Entry 3OVB (X-ray diffraction, 1.95 A resolution); this record covers chains A and B of the 4 polymer chains in the assembly.

[Chain A (and B)]
Molecule: CCA-Adding Enzyme
Organism: Archaeoglobus fulgidus
Notes: EC 2.7.7.25, 2.7.7.21; chain B of this document is another copy of the same molecule, construct and numbering; everything in this record applies to it too
UniProtKB: O28126 (CCA_ARCFU); numbering as in UniProt (aligned over 1-437)
Chain sequence (441 residues; numbered 1 to 441; the number before each row is that of its first residue):
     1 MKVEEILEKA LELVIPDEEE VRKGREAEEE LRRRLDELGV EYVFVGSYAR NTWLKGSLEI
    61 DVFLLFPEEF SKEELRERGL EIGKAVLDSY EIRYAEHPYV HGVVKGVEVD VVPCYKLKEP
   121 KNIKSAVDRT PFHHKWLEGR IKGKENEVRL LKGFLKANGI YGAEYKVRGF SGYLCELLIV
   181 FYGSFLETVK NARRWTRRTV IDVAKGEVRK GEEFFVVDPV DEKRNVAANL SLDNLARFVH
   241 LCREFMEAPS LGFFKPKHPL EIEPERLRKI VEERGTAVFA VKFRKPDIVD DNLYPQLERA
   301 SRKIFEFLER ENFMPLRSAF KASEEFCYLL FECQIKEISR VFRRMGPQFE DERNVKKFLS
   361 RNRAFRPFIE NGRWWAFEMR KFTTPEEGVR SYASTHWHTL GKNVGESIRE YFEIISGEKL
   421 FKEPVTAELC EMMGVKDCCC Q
Sequence notes: expression tag (438-441)
Metal / ion sites: Mg2+: Glu-59 (together with ATP) (shared with 1 residue of chain C)
Small-molecule neighbours: ATP / pyrophosphate: Gly-46, Ser-47, Arg-50, Thr-52, Trp-53, Glu-59, Asp-61, Thr-130, His-133, Lys-152, Tyr-161, Ala-163, Ser-171, Gly-172, Tyr-173, Glu-176, Arg-224, Val-226
Curated features (UniProtKB/Swiss-Prot):
  - binding site (ATP): Ser-47, Arg-50, His-133, Lys-152, Tyr-161
  - binding site (CTP): Ser-47, Arg-50, His-133, Lys-152, Tyr-161
  - binding site (Mg(2+)): Glu-59, Asp-61, Asp-110
  - mutagenesis: Arg-50 (R50A: High decrease in both AMP and CMP incorporation), Asp-110 (D110A: High decrease in both AMP and CMP incorporation), His-133 (H133A: No decrease in both AMP and CMP incorporation), Arg-299 to Arg-302 (Does not affect the CCA tRNA nucleotidyltransferase activity, while the CCACCA tRNA nucleotidyltransferase activity is strongly reduced)
Reported in the primary citation:
  - binding site for the ligand ATP: Arg-50, His-133, Arg-224

[How chain A and chain B interact]
Residue-residue contacts - 109 pairs, chain A then chain B:
  Trp-195(A) / Phe-349(B)
  Thr-196(A) / Glu-350(B)
  Arg-197(A) / Gln-348(B)
  Arg-197(A) / Phe-349(B)
  Arg-197(A) / Glu-350(B)  salt bridge
  Arg-197(A) / Gly-372(B)  hydrogen bond (side chain-backbone)
  Leu-232(A) / Phe-349(B)  hydrophobic
  Leu-232(A) / Asn-371(B)
  Leu-232(A) / Gly-372(B)
  Asp-233(A) / Ile-369(B)
  Asp-233(A) / Glu-370(B)
  Asp-233(A) / Asn-371(B)  hydrogen bond (side chain-backbone)
  Asp-233(A) / Gly-372(B)  hydrogen bond (side chain-backbone)
  Ala-236(A) / Phe-349(B)  hydrophobic
  Ala-236(A) / Ile-369(B)  hydrophobic
  Arg-237(A) / Ile-369(B)  hydrogen bond (side chain-backbone)
  Val-239(A) / Phe-349(B)  hydrophobic
  His-240(A) / Leu-359(B)
  His-240(A) / Trp-374(B)
  Arg-243(A) / Phe-349(B)  hydrogen bond (side chain-backbone)
  Arg-243(A) / Glu-350(B)  hydrogen bond (side chain-backbone)
  Arg-243(A) / Glu-352(B)  salt bridge
  Glu-273(A) / Arg-340(B)
  Glu-273(A) / Met-379(B)
  Arg-274(A) / Ser-339(B)
  Arg-274(A) / Arg-340(B)  hydrogen bond (backbone-backbone)
  Arg-274(A) / Val-341(B)  hydrogen bond (backbone-backbone)
  Arg-274(A) / Phe-365(B)
  Arg-274(A) / Phe-377(B)
  Gly-275(A) / Ser-339(B)
  Thr-276(A) / Ser-339(B)
  Thr-276(A) / Val-341(B)
  Asn-312(A) / Met-314(B)
  Met-314(A) / Asn-312(B)
  Leu-316(A) / Val-341(B)  hydrophobic
  Leu-316(A) / Arg-343(B)  hydrogen bond (backbone-side chain)
  Arg-317(A) / Phe-368(B)
  Arg-317(A) / Phe-377(B)
  Gln-334(A) / Ile-338(B)
  Gln-334(A) / Ser-339(B)  hydrogen bond (backbone-backbone)
  Gln-334(A) / Val-341(B)
  Gln-334(A) / Phe-342(B)
  Gln-334(A) / Arg-380(B)
  Ile-335(A) / Ile-335(B)  hydrophobic
  Ile-335(A) / Ile-338(B)  hydrophobic
  Lys-336(A) / Glu-337(B)  salt bridge
  Ile-338(A) / Met-314(B)  hydrophobic
  Ile-338(A) / Gln-334(B)
  Ile-338(A) / Ile-335(B)  hydrophobic
  Ser-339(A) / Arg-274(B)
  Ser-339(A) / Gly-275(B)
  Ser-339(A) / Thr-276(B)
  Ser-339(A) / Gln-334(B)  hydrogen bond (backbone-backbone)
  Arg-340(A) / Glu-273(B)
  Arg-340(A) / Arg-274(B)  hydrogen bond (backbone-backbone)
  Val-341(A) / Arg-274(B)  hydrogen bond (backbone-backbone)
  Val-341(A) / Gln-334(B)  hydrogen bond (backbone-side chain)
  Phe-342(A) / Gln-334(B)
  Arg-343(A) / Leu-316(B)  hydrogen bond (side chain-backbone)
  Arg-343(A) / Arg-317(B)
  Gln-348(A) / Arg-197(B)
  Phe-349(A) / Trp-195(B)
  Phe-349(A) / Arg-197(B)
  Phe-349(A) / Leu-235(B)  hydrophobic
  Phe-349(A) / Ala-236(B)  hydrophobic
  Phe-349(A) / Val-239(B)  hydrophobic
  Phe-349(A) / Arg-243(B)  hydrogen bond (backbone-side chain)
  Glu-350(A) / Thr-196(B)
  Glu-350(A) / Arg-197(B)  salt bridge
  Glu-350(A) / Arg-243(B)  hydrogen bond (backbone-side chain)
  Glu-352(A) / Arg-243(B)  salt bridge
  Leu-359(A) / His-240(B)
  Asn-362(A) / Lys-436(B)
  Arg-363(A) / Lys-436(B)  hydrogen bond (backbone-side chain)
  Ala-364(A) / Lys-436(B)
  Phe-365(A) / Ile-270(B)  hydrophobic
  Phe-365(A) / Arg-274(B)
  Phe-365(A) / Met-433(B)
  Phe-365(A) / Gly-434(B)
  Arg-366(A) / Gly-434(B)  hydrogen bond (backbone-backbone)
  Arg-366(A) / Val-435(B)
  Arg-366(A) / Lys-436(B)
  Arg-366(A) / Asp-437(B)
  Phe-368(A) / Arg-317(B)
  Ile-369(A) / Asp-233(B)
  Ile-369(A) / Ala-236(B)  hydrophobic
  Ile-369(A) / Arg-237(B)  hydrogen bond (backbone-side chain)
  Glu-370(A) / Asp-233(B)
  Asn-371(A) / Leu-232(B)
  Asn-371(A) / Asp-233(B)  hydrogen bond (backbone-side chain)
  Gly-372(A) / Arg-197(B)  hydrogen bond (backbone-side chain)
  Gly-372(A) / Leu-232(B)
  Gly-372(A) / Asp-233(B)  hydrogen bond (backbone-side chain)
  Trp-374(A) / His-240(B)
  Phe-377(A) / Arg-274(B)
  Phe-377(A) / Arg-317(B)
  Phe-377(A) / Met-432(B)
  Phe-377(A) / Met-433(B)
  Met-379(A) / Glu-273(B)
  Arg-380(A) / Gln-334(B)
  Met-432(A) / Phe-377(B)
  Met-433(A) / Phe-365(B)
  Met-433(A) / Phe-377(B)
  Gly-434(A) / Phe-365(B)
  Gly-434(A) / Arg-366(B)  hydrogen bond (backbone-backbone)
  Val-435(A) / Arg-366(B)
  Lys-436(A) / Arg-363(B)  hydrogen bond (side chain-backbone)
  Lys-436(A) / Ala-364(B)
  Lys-436(A) / Arg-366(B)
Other interface residues (no listed pair), chain A (57 interface residues in all): Arg-193, Leu-235, Glu-247, Ile-270, Glu-332, Glu-337
Other interface residues (no listed pair), chain B (57 interface residues in all): Lys-336, Asp-351, Val-355, Lys-356

[Summary]
The chain A/chain B interface involves 57 residues from each chain; the contacts include 25 hydrogen bonds and
5 salt bridges. Polar pairs include Arg-197(A)/Glu-350(B), Arg-243(A)/Glu-352(B) and Lys-336(A)/Glu-337(B).
Chain A binds ATP / pyrophosphate. From the paper: a binding site for the ligand ATP at Arg-50(A), His-133(A)
and Arg-224(A).
Both chains are CCA-Adding Enzyme (Archaeoglobus fulgidus). Entry 3OVB (How the CCA-adding Enzyme Selects
Adenine over Cytosine in Position 76 of tRNA) was determined by X-ray diffraction together with 3OUY, 3OV7 and
3OVS from the same study.
